PDB entry 6HEC | electron microscopy, 6.95 A resolution (low resolution: residue-level contacts below are approximate; hydrogen-bond / salt-bridge calls are withheld) | chains B and K of the 34 polymer chains in the assembly

Chain B:
Protein: Proteasome subunit alpha
From: Archaeoglobus fulgidus (strain ATCC 49558 / VC-16 / DSM 4304 / JCM 9628 / NBRC 100126)
Notes: EC 3.4.25.1; engineered mutation(s): 0
UniProtKB: O29760 (PSA_ARCFU); numbering as in UniProt (aligned over 5-246)
Chain sequence (242 residues; row label = number of the first residue in the row):
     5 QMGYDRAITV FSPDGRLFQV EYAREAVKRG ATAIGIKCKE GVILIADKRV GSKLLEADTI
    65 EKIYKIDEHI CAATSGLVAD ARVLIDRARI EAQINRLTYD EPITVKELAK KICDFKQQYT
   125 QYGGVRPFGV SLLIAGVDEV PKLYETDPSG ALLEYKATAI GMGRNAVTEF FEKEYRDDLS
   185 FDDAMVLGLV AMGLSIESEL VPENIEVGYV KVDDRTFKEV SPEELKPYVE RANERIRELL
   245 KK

Chain K:
Protein: Proteasome-activating nucleotidase
From: Archaeoglobus fulgidus (strain ATCC 49558 / VC-16 / DSM 4304 / JCM 9628 / NBRC 100126)
UniProtKB: O28303 (PAN_ARCFU); residues 9-398 here = UniProt positions 9-398
Chain sequence (390 residues; numbered 9 to 398; the number before each row is that of its first residue):
     9 LLEKLKKLEE DYYKLRELYR RLEDEKKFIE SERIRYEREV RRLRSEVERL RSPPLLVGVV
    69 SDILEDGRVV VKSSTGPKFV VNTSQYINEE ELKPGARVAL NQQTLAIVNV LPTSKDPMVY
   129 GFEVEEKPEV SYEDIGGLDV QIEEIREAVE LPLLKPELFA EVGIEPPKGV LLYGPPGTGK
   189 TLLAKAVANQ TRATFIRVVG SEFVQKYIGE GARLVREVFQ LAKEKAPSII FIDELDAIAA
   249 RRTNSDTSGD REVQRTMMQL LAELDGFDPR GDVKVIGATN RIDILDPAIL RPGRFDRIIE
   309 VPLPTFEGRI QIFKIHTRKM KLAEDVDFKE LARITEGASG ADIKAICTEA GMFAIREERA
   369 KVTMLDFTKA IEKVLKKTTP IPDLKGVMFV
Residues lining bound ligands: ADP (adenosine-5'-diphosphate): K176, D273, R299, R302
Swiss-Prot annotation at these positions:
  - region: M396 to V398 (Docks into pockets in the proteasome alpha-ring to cause gate opening)
  - binding site (ATP): G185 to L190, H324

Chain B / chain K interface:
Pairs across the interface (15):
  D18(B) - N252(K)
  D18(B) - S253(K)
  A30(B) - F397(K)
  R33(B) - F397(K)
  G34(B) - F397(K)
  A35(B) - V398(K)
  V54(B) - V398(K)
  I64(B) - V398(K)
  K66(B) - V398(K)
  G80(B) - F397(K)
  G80(B) - V398(K)
  L81(B) - M396(K)
  L81(B) - F397(K)
  V82(B) - F397(K)
  V82(B) - V398(K)
Also at the interface, not in a pair above, chain B (16 interface residues in all): M6, Y8, P17, F22, S79
Also at the interface, not in a pair above, chain K (6 interface residues in all): K393

Overview:
Chain B and chain K form an interface of 16 and 6 residues respectively. Ligands of chain K: ADP. Curated
annotation (UniProt) lists 7 ATP-binding residues on chain K.
Here chain B is Proteasome subunit alpha and chain K is Proteasome-activating nucleotidase, both from
Archaeoglobus fulgidus (strain ATCC 49558 / VC-16 / DSM 4304 / JCM 9628 / NBRC 100126). Entry 6HEC
(PAN-proteasome in state 4) was determined by electron microscopy (same publication as 6HE5, 6HE7, 6HE8, 6HE9,
6HEA and 6HED).
